6C6L - chains D and C of the 15 polymer chains in the assembly; structure by electron microscopy, 3.50 A resolution.

== Chain D ==
Name: V-type proton ATPase subunit c'
Source organism: Saccharomyces cerevisiae (strain ATCC 204508 / S288c)
UniProtKB: P32842 (VATL2_YEAST); numbering as in UniProt (aligned over 1-164)
Amino-acid sequence (164 residues; row label = number of the first residue in the row):
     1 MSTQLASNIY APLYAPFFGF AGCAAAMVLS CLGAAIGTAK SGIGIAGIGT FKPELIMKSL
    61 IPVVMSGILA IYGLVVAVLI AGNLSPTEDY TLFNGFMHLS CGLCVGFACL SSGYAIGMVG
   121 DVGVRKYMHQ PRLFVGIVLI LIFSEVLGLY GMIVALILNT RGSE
Disordered / not traced: 1-6, 164

== Chain C ==
Name: V-type proton ATPase subunit c''
Source organism: Saccharomyces cerevisiae (strain ATCC 204508 / S288c)
UniProtKB: P23968 (VATO_YEAST); numbering as in UniProt (aligned over 1-213)
Amino-acid sequence (213 residues; each row starts with the number of its first residue):
     1 MNKESKDDDM SLGKFSFSHF LYYLVLIVVI VYGLYKLFTG HGSDINFGKF LLRTSPYMWA
    61 NLGIALCVGL SVVGAAWGIF ITGSSMIGAG VRAPRITTKN LISIIFCEVV AIYGLIIAIV
   121 FSSKLTVATA ENMYSKSNLY TGYSLFWAGI TVGASNLICG IAVGITGATA AISDAADSAL
   181 FVKILVIEIF GSILGLLGLI VGLLMAGKAS EFQ
Disordered / not traced: 1-13

== Chain D / chain C interface ==
Residue-residue contacts (51):
  Leu13(D) with Lys136(C); Leu139(C)
  Tyr14(D) with Gly48(C); Leu51(C), hydrophobic; Leu52(C), hydrophobic
  Pro16(D) with Tyr140(C), hydrophobic
  Phe17(D) with Phe47(C), hydrophobic; Leu51(C), hydrophobic; Tyr143(C), hydrophobic; Trp147(C), hydrogen bond (backbone-side chain)
  Phe18(D) with Phe47(C), hydrophobic
  Phe20(D) with Tyr140(C); Ser144(C); Trp147(C); Met205(C), hydrophobic
  Ala21(D) with Trp147(C), hydrophobic
  Cys23(D) with Val201(C), hydrophobic; Met205(C), hydrophobic
  Ala24(D) with Trp147(C), hydrophobic; Ile150(C), hydrophobic; Thr151(C)
  Met27(D) with Leu197(C); Val201(C), hydrophobic
  Val28(D) with Ala154(C); Ser155(C); Ile158(C)
  Cys31(D) with Ile158(C)
  Leu32(D) with Ile158(C)
  Ala35(D) with Ala162(C), hydrophobic; Leu194(C)
  Ala39(D) with Ile165(C), hydrophobic; Thr166(C)
  Ile45(D) with Ile184(C), hydrophobic
  Ala46(D) with Thr169(C)
  Gly49(D) with Leu180(C)
  Thr50(D) with Asp177(C)
  Pro53(D) with Asp177(C)
  Ile56(D) with Leu180(C), hydrophobic
  Met57(D) with Lys183(C)
  Leu60(D) with Val186(C), hydrophobic; Ile187(C), hydrophobic
  Val63(D) with Ile187(C), hydrophobic; Phe190(C)
  Gly67(D) with Phe190(C)
  Leu74(D) with Leu197(C), hydrophobic
  Ala81(D) with Leu204(C), hydrophobic
  Leu84(D) with Tyr140(C), hydrogen bond (backbone-side chain); Lys208(C)
  Ser85(D) with Tyr140(C)
  Pro86(D) with Lys136(C); Tyr140(C), hydrophobic
Other interface residues (no listed pair), chain D (38 interface residues in all): Ala34, Thr38, Gly42, Ile43, Val64, Ala70, Ala77, Val78
Other interface residues (no listed pair), chain C (38 interface residues in all): Trp59, Ser137, Phe146, Ser173, Gly198, Ile200

== In short ==
Chain D and chain C each contribute 38 residues to their interface, with 2 hydrogen bonds. Polar pairs include
Phe17(D)-Trp147(C) and Leu84(D)-Tyr140(C).
Chain D is V-type proton ATPase subunit c' and chain C is V-type proton ATPase subunit c'', both from
Saccharomyces cerevisiae (strain ATCC 204508 / S288c); the structure, Yeast Vacuolar ATPase Vo in lipid
nanodisc, was determined by electron microscopy.
